Entry 8VOB (electron microscopy, 3.10 A resolution); this record covers chains H and I of the 10 polymer chains in the assembly.

Chain H:
Molecule: 157-nt DNA strand
Sequence (157 nucleotides; each row starts with the number of its first residue):
     1 CAGGATGTAT ATATCTGAGA CGTGCCTGGA GACTAGGGAG TAATCCCCTT GGCGGTTTAA
    61 ACGCGGGGGA CAGCGCGTAC GTGCGTTTTA GCGGTGCTAG AGCTGTCTAC GACCAATTGA
   121 GCGGCCTGGG CACCGGGATT CTCCAGCCGC CGGCAGC

Chain I:
Protein: Histone H3.2
From: Homo sapiens
Reference sequence: Q71DI3 (H32_HUMAN); residues 0-135 here correspond to UniProt positions 1-136 (UniProt number = residue number + 1)
Amino-acid sequence (136 residues; row label = number of the first residue in the row; numbering starts at 0):
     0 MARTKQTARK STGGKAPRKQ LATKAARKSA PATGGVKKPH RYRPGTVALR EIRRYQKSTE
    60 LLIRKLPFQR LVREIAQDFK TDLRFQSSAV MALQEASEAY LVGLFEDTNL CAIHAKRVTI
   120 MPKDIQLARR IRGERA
Not modelled in the structure: 0-34
Modified positions: Lys36 (N-trimethyllysine; M3L)
UniProt features mapped onto this chain:
  - modified residue: Arg2 (Asymmetric dimethylarginine), Thr3 (Phosphothreonine), Lys4 (Allysine), Gln5 (5-glutamyl dopamine), Thr6 (Phosphothreonine), Arg8 (Citrulline), Lys9 (N6,N6,N6-trimethyllysine), Ser10 (ADP-ribosylserine), Thr11 (Phosphothreonine), Lys14 (N6-(2-hydroxyisobutyryl)lysine), Arg17 (Asymmetric dimethylarginine), Lys18 (N6-(2-hydroxyisobutyryl)lysine), Lys23 (N6-(2-hydroxyisobutyryl)lysine), Arg26 (Citrulline), Lys27 (N6,N6,N6-trimethyllysine), Ser28 (ADP-ribosylserine), Lys36 (N6,N6,N6-trimethyllysine), Lys37 (N6-methyllysine), Tyr41 (Phosphotyrosine), Lys56 (N6,N6,N6-trimethyllysine) and 8 more in UniProt
  - lipidation: Lys18 (N6-decanoyllysine), Cys110 (S-palmitoyl cysteine)

Interface between chain H and chain I:
Pairs across the interface (24; chain H residue first):
  DT50(H) - Arg83(I)  phosphate contact
  DT50(H) - Phe84(I)  sugar contact
  DT50(H) - Gln85(I)  hydrogen bond to the phosphate
  DT50(H) - Ser86(I)  phosphate contact
  DG51(H) - Arg72(I)  salt bridge to the phosphate
  DG51(H) - Arg83(I)  phosphate contact
  DG51(H) - Phe84(I)  hydrogen bond to the phosphate
  DA60(H) - Arg63(I)  hydrogen bond to the phosphate
  DA61(H) - Arg63(I)  salt bridge to the phosphate
  DG65(H) - Arg40(I)  base contact
  DG69(H) - Arg42(I)  salt bridge to the phosphate
  DG69(H) - Pro43(I)  phosphate contact
  DA70(H) - Val117(I)  phosphate contact
  DA70(H) - Thr118(I)  phosphate contact
  DC71(H) - Arg116(I)  phosphate contact
  DC71(H) - Val117(I)  hydrogen bond to the phosphate
  DC71(H) - Thr118(I)  hydrogen bond to the phosphate
  DA72(H) - Arg116(I)  salt bridge to the phosphate
  DA72(H) - Met120(I)  phosphate contact
  DC144(H) - Arg40(I)  sugar contact
  DC144(H) - Tyr41(I)  phosphate contact
  DC144(H) - Arg42(I)  hydrogen bond to the phosphate
  DC144(H) - Thr45(I)  hydrogen bond to the phosphate
  DA145(H) - Arg40(I)  phosphate contact
Interface residues without a listed pair, chain H (12 interface residues in all): DG68
Interface residues without a listed pair, chain I (18 interface residues in all): Lys36, Gln68, Lys122

In short:
Chain H and chain I form an interface of 12 and 18 residues respectively, with 7 hydrogen bonds and 4 salt
bridges. Among the polar pairs are DT50(H)-Gln85(I), DG51(H)-Phe84(I) and DA60(H)-Arg63(I).
Chain H is a 157-nt DNA strand and chain I is Histone H3.2 (Homo sapiens); the structure, H3K36me3-modified
nucleosome bound to PRC2_AJ1-450, was determined by electron microscopy, deposited together with 8VMI, 8VMJ,
8VML, 8VMN, 8VNV, 8VNZ and 8VO0.
